PDB entry 5HCX | X-ray diffraction, 2.60 A resolution | chain A

[Chain A]
Protein: Epidermal growth factor receptor
Organism: Homo sapiens
Notes: EC 2.7.10.1
UniProt: P00533 (EGFR_HUMAN); residues 696-1022 here = UniProt positions 696-1022
Chain sequence (331 residues; row label = number of the first residue in the row):
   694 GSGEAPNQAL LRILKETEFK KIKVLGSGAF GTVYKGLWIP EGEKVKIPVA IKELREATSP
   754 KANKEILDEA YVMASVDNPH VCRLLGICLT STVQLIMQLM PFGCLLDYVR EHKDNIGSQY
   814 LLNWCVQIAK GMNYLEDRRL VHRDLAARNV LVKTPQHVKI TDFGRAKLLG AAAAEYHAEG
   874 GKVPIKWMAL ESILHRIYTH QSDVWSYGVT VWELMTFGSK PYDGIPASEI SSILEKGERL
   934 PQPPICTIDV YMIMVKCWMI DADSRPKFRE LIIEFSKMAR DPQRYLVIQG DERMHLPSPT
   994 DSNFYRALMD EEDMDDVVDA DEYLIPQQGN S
Not modelled in the structure: 694-695, 748-750, 862-875, 998-1005, 1019-1024
Sequence notes: expression tag (694-695, 1023-1024); engineered mutation Met790 (Thr in P00533), Arg858 (Leu in P00533), Ala865 (Glu in P00533), Ala866 (Glu in P00533), Ala867 (Lys in P00533)
Ligand contacts: 60B (N-[2-(1-cyclopropylsulfonylpyrazol-4-yl)pyrimidin-4-yl]-2-methyl-1-propan-2-yl-imidazo[4,5-c]pyridin-6-amine): Leu718, Gly719, Phe723, Val726, Ala743, Lys745, Glu762, Met766, Cys775, Met790, Gln791, Leu792, Met793, Gly796, Cys797, Arg841, Asn842, Leu844, Thr854, Asp855
Curated features (UniProtKB/Swiss-Prot):
  - active site: Asp837 (Proton acceptor)
  - binding site (ATP): Leu718 to Val726, Lys745, Asp855
  - site: Tyr1016 (Important for interaction with PIK3C2B)
  - modified residue: Lys745 (N6-(2-hydroxyisobutyryl)lysine), Tyr869 (Phosphotyrosine), Ser991 (Phosphoserine), Ser995 (Phosphoserine), Tyr998 (Phosphotyrosine), Tyr1016 (Phosphotyrosine)
  - cross-link (Glycyl lysine isopeptide (Lys-Gly)): Lys716 (interchain with G-Cter in ubiquitin), Lys737 (interchain with G-Cter in ubiquitin), Lys754 (interchain with G-Cter in ubiquitin), Lys757 (interchain with G-Cter in ubiquitin), Lys929 (interchain with G-Cter in ubiquitin), Lys960 (interchain with G-Cter in ubiquitin), Lys970 (interchain with G-Cter in ubiquitin)
  - natural variant: Glu709 (E709A: Found in a lung cancer sample; E709G: Found in a lung cancer sample; E709K: Found in a lung cancer sample), Gly719 (G719A: Found in a lung cancer sample; G719C: Found in a lung cancer sample; G719D: Found in a lung cancer sample; G719S: Found in a lung cancer sample), Gly724 (G724S: Found in a lung cancer sample), Glu734 (E734K: Found in a lung cancer sample), Glu746 to Ser752 (sequence variant, change not given here; Found in a lung cancer sample), Glu746 to Thr751 (sequence variant, change not given here; Found in a lung cancer sample), Glu746 to Ala750 (deletion: Found in a lung cancer sample), Glu746 (deletion: Found in a lung cancer sample), Leu747 to Thr751 (deletion: Found in a lung cancer sample), Leu747 to Glu749 (deletion: Found in a lung cancer sample), Leu747 (L747F: Found in a lung cancer sample), Arg748 (R748P: Found in a lung cancer sample), 12 further natural variant entries in UniProt
  - mutagenesis: Pro699 (P699A: Reduced phosphorylation), Asn700 (N700A: Abolishes phosphorylation), Leu704 (L704A: Abolishes phosphorylation), Arg705 (R705A: Abolishes phosphorylation), Ile706 (I706A: Abolishes phosphorylation), Lys745 (K745A/M: Abolishes kinase activity), Asp974 (D974A: Strongly reduced phosphorylation), Arg977 (R977A: Reduced phosphorylation), Glu1005 to Asp1006 (Constitutively activated kinase), Tyr1016 (Y1016F: 50% decrease in interaction with PIK3C2B. 65% decrease in interaction with PIK3C2B; when associated with F-1197. Abolishes interaction with PIK3C2B; when associated with F-1197 and F-1092)

[Summary]
Chain A binds compound 60B. Curated annotation (UniProt) lists active-site residue Asp837, 11 ATP-binding
residues and 11 mutagenesis sites.
Chain A is Epidermal growth factor receptor (Homo sapiens); the structure, EGFR kinase domain mutant "TMLR"
with azabenzimidazole compound 7, was determined by X-ray diffraction together with 5HCY and 5HCZ from the
same study.
